PDB entry 7BZI | X-ray diffraction, 1.94 A resolution | chains F and E of the 4 polymer chains in the assembly

[Chain F (and E)]
Molecule: Metallo-beta-lactamase PNGM-1
From: uncultured bacterium
Notes: EC 3.5.2.6; chain E of this document is another copy of the same molecule, construct and numbering; everything in this record applies to it too
UniProtKB: A0A2U8UYM6 (A0A2U8UYM6_9BACT); residues 2-373 here = UniProt positions 2-373
Sequence (372 residues; row label = number of the first residue in the row):
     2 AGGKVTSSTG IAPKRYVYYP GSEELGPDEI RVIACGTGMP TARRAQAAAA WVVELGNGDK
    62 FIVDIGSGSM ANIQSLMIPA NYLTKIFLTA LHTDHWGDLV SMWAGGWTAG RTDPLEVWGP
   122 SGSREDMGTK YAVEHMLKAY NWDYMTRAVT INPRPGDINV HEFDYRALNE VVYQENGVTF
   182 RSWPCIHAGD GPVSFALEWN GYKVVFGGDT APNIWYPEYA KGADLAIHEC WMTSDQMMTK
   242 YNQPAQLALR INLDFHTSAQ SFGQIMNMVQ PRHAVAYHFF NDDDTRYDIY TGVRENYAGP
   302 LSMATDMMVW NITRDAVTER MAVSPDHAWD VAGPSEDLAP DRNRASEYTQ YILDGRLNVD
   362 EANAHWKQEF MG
Unresolved in the structure: 2-5, 336-340 (chain E: 2-7, 336-342)
Sequence notes: engineered mutation Ala-91 (His in A0A2U8UYM6)
Bound ions: Zn2+: His-96, Asp-210, His-279
From the paper describing this entry:
  - mutagenesis - H91A: abolished binding to Zn2+

[How chain F and chain E interact]
Pairs across the interface - 224 pairs, chain F then chain E:
  Pro-41(F) with Gly-106(E)
  Ala-43(F) with Met-71(E), hydrophobic; Ala-72(E); Gln-75(E)
  Arg-44(F) with Ala-72(E); Asp-327(E); His-328(E), hydrogen bond; Ala-329(E), hydrogen bond (side chain-backbone); Trp-330(E)
  Arg-45(F) with Ala-72(E); Asn-73(E), hydrogen bond; Ser-76(E), hydrogen bond; Ser-325(E), hydrogen bond; Pro-326(E), hydrogen bond (side chain-backbone); Asp-327(E), salt bridge
  Ala-46(F) with Asp-327(E), hydrogen bond (backbone-backbone); His-328(E)
  Ser-68(F) with Ser-102(E)
  Met-71(F) with Ala-43(E)
  Ala-72(F) with Ala-43(E); Arg-44(E); Arg-45(E)
  Asn-73(F) with Arg-45(E), hydrogen bond
  Gln-75(F) with Thr-42(E); Ala-43(E)
  Ser-76(F) with Arg-45(E), hydrogen bond
  Leu-92(F) with Tyr-141(E); Trp-143(E); Asp-144(E)
  His-93(F) with Trp-143(E); Asp-144(E), salt bridge
  Thr-94(F) with Val-101(E); Ala-105(E); Tyr-141(E); Asp-144(E), hydrogen bond (backbone-side chain)
  Trp-97(F) with Ala-140(E); Tyr-141(E)
  Gly-98(F) with Tyr-141(E)
  Val-101(F) with Thr-94(E)
  Ser-102(F) with Ser-68(E)
  Trp-104(F) with Thr-94(E)
  Ala-105(F) with Thr-94(E)
  Gly-106(F) with Pro-41(E)
  Thr-109(F) with Pro-41(E)
  Arg-125(F) with Met-146(E); Glu-348(E), salt bridge
  Asp-127(F) with Asn-142(E), hydrogen bond (backbone-side chain)
  Met-128(F) with Asn-142(E); Trp-143(E); Met-146(E), hydrophobic; Glu-348(E)
  Tyr-132(F) with Lys-139(E)
  Ala-133(F) with Ala-140(E)
  His-136(F) with His-136(E), hydrogen bond; Lys-139(E); Ala-140(E)
  Met-137(F) with Ala-140(E)
  Lys-139(F) with Tyr-132(E); His-136(E)
  Ala-140(F) with Trp-97(E); Ala-133(E); His-136(E); Met-137(E)
  Tyr-141(F) with Thr-94(E); Trp-97(E); Gly-98(E)
  Asn-142(F) with Asp-127(E), hydrogen bond (side chain-backbone); Met-128(E)
  Trp-143(F) with Leu-92(E); His-93(E); Met-128(E); His-188(E); Gly-190(E); Asp-191(E), hydrogen bond (side chain-backbone); Pro-193(E), hydrophobic
  Asp-144(F) with Leu-92(E); His-93(E), salt bridge; Thr-94(E), hydrogen bond (side chain-backbone)
  Met-146(F) with Arg-125(E); Met-128(E), hydrophobic
  Thr-147(F) with Met-128(E); Ala-189(E); Gly-190(E)
  Tyr-166(F) with Ile-353(E), hydrophobic
  Arg-167(F) with Tyr-352(E), hydrogen bond (backbone-side chain)
  Leu-169(F) with Tyr-352(E)
  Pro-185(F) with Ile-353(E), hydrophobic
  Cys-186(F) with Ile-353(E)
  Ile-187(F) with Ile-353(E); Gly-356(E); Arg-357(E)
  His-188(F) with Trp-143(E); Tyr-349(E)
  Ala-189(F) with Trp-143(E), hydrophobic; Thr-147(E); Tyr-349(E), hydrogen bond (backbone-side chain)
  Gly-190(F) with Trp-143(E); Thr-147(E); Glu-348(E); Tyr-349(E)
  Asp-191(F) with Trp-143(E), hydrogen bond (backbone-side chain); Glu-348(E), hydrogen bond (backbone-backbone); Tyr-349(E); Thr-350(E), hydrogen bond; Ile-353(E)
  Pro-193(F) with Trp-143(E), hydrophobic
  Ala-212(F) with Arg-357(E)
  Pro-213(F) with Arg-357(E); Leu-358(E), hydrogen bond (backbone-backbone); Val-360(E), hydrophobic
  Asn-214(F) with Gly-356(E); Leu-358(E)
  Ile-215(F) with Gly-356(E), hydrogen bond (backbone-backbone); Arg-357(E); Leu-358(E), hydrophobic
  Trp-216(F) with Tyr-352(E); Ile-353(E); Gly-356(E)
  Met-233(F) with Trp-330(E), hydrophobic
  Ser-235(F) with Trp-367(E); Phe-371(E)
  Asp-236(F) with Phe-371(E)
  Met-239(F) with Phe-371(E), hydrophobic
  Lys-241(F) with Trp-330(E)
  Tyr-242(F) with Trp-330(E)
  Ala-246(F) with Phe-371(E)
  Leu-250(F) with Trp-367(E), hydrophobic; Lys-368(E); Phe-371(E), hydrophobic; Met-372(E), hydrophobic
  Asn-253(F) with Trp-367(E)
  Leu-254(F) with Asn-364(E); Trp-367(E), hydrophobic
  Asp-255(F) with Arg-357(E), hydrogen bond (backbone-side chain)
  Ser-259(F) with Asn-364(E), hydrogen bond
  Gln-261(F) with Ala-363(E); Asn-364(E); Trp-367(E)
  Ser-262(F) with Val-360(E); Asn-364(E), hydrogen bond
  Gln-265(F) with Leu-358(E); Asn-359(E), hydrogen bond (side chain-backbone); Val-360(E); Glu-362(E); Ala-363(E)
  Ile-266(F) with Leu-358(E), hydrophobic
  Phe-281(F) with Ala-329(E); Trp-330(E), hydrophobic
  Asn-282(F) with His-328(E)
  Asp-283(F) with His-328(E), salt bridge; Trp-330(E), hydrogen bond
  Glu-296(F) with Ala-363(E)
  Asn-297(F) with Ala-363(E)
  Ser-325(F) with Arg-45(E), hydrogen bond
  Pro-326(F) with Arg-45(E)
  Asp-327(F) with Arg-44(E); Arg-45(E), salt bridge; Ala-46(E), hydrogen bond (backbone-backbone)
  His-328(F) with Arg-44(E), hydrogen bond; Ala-46(E); Asn-282(E); Asp-283(E), salt bridge
  Ala-329(F) with Ala-43(E); Arg-44(E), hydrogen bond (backbone-side chain); Phe-281(E)
  Trp-330(F) with Arg-44(E); Met-233(E), hydrophobic; Lys-241(E); Tyr-242(E); Phe-281(E), hydrophobic; Asp-283(E), hydrogen bond
  Glu-348(F) with Arg-125(E), salt bridge; Met-128(E); Gly-190(E); Asp-191(E), hydrogen bond (backbone-backbone)
  Tyr-349(F) with His-188(E); Ala-189(E), hydrogen bond (side chain-backbone); Gly-190(E); Asp-191(E)
  Thr-350(F) with Asp-191(E), hydrogen bond
  Tyr-352(F) with Arg-167(E), hydrogen bond (side chain-backbone); Leu-169(E); Trp-216(E)
  Ile-353(F) with Tyr-166(E), hydrophobic; Pro-185(E), hydrophobic; Cys-186(E); Ile-187(E); Asp-191(E); Trp-216(E)
  Gly-356(F) with Ile-187(E); Asn-214(E); Ile-215(E), hydrogen bond (backbone-backbone); Trp-216(E)
  Arg-357(F) with Ile-187(E); Ala-212(E); Pro-213(E); Ile-215(E); Asp-255(E), hydrogen bond (side chain-backbone)
  Leu-358(F) with Pro-213(E), hydrogen bond (backbone-backbone); Asn-214(E); Gln-265(E); Ile-266(E), hydrophobic
  Asn-359(F) with Gln-265(E), hydrogen bond (backbone-side chain)
  Val-360(F) with Pro-213(E), hydrophobic; Ser-262(E); Gln-265(E)
  Glu-362(F) with Gln-265(E)
  Ala-363(F) with Gln-261(E); Gln-265(E); Asn-297(E), hydrogen bond (backbone-side chain)
  Asn-364(F) with Ser-259(E), hydrogen bond; Gln-261(E); Ser-262(E), hydrogen bond
  His-366(F) with Glu-296(E), salt bridge
  Trp-367(F) with Ser-235(E); Leu-250(E), hydrophobic; Asn-253(E); Gln-261(E), hydrogen bond
  Lys-368(F) with Leu-254(E)
  Phe-371(F) with Ser-235(E); Asp-236(E); Met-239(E), hydrophobic; Ala-246(E)
  Met-372(F) with Leu-250(E), hydrophobic
Interface residues without a listed pair, chain F (110 interface residues in all): Thr-42, Ala-110, Ser-124, Arg-148, Gly-192, Pro-218, Ala-249, Met-269, Thr-286, Met-308, Asp-331, Leu-354
Interface residues without a listed pair, chain E (111 interface residues in all): Trp-104, Thr-109, Ala-110, Ser-124, Arg-148, Gly-192, Pro-218, Ala-249, Arg-251, Met-269, Thr-286, Met-308, Asp-331, Leu-354, His-366

[Overview]
110 residues of chain F and 111 residues of chain E are in contact, with 44 hydrogen bonds and 9 salt bridges.
Polar pairs include Arg-45(F)/Asp-327(E), His-93(F)/Asp-144(E) and Arg-125(F)/Glu-348(E). His-96(F),
Asp-210(F) and His-279(F) form the Zn2+ site. From the paper: H91A of chain F abolishes binding to Zn2+.
Both chains are Metallo-beta-lactamase PNGM-1 (uncultured bacterium). Entry 7BZI (The mutant variant of
PNGM-1. H91 was substituted for alanine to study metal coordination) was determined by X-ray diffraction,
deposited together with 7WI1, 7BYQ, 7BZ1, 7BZ3 and 7BZ4.
